PDB entry 6L9J | X-ray diffraction, 2.64 A resolution | chains A and B of the 3 polymer chains in the assembly

# Chain A
Protein: SWI/SNF chromatin-remodeling complex subunit SNF5
Source organism: Saccharomyces cerevisiae (strain ATCC 204508 / S288c)
Reference sequence: P18480 (SNF5_YEAST); residue numbers follow UniProt; this construct covers 454-680
Chain sequence (227 residues; numbered 454 to 680; the number before each row is that of its first residue):
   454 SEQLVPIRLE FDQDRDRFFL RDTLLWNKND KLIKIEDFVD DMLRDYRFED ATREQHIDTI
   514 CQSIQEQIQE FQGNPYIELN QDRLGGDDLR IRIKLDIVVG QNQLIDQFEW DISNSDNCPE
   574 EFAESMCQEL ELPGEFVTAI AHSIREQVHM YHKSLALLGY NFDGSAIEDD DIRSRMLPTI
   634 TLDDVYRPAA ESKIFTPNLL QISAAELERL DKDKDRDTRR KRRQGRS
Disordered / not traced: 500-504, 668-680

# Chain B
Protein: SWI/SNF complex subunit SWI3
Source organism: Saccharomyces cerevisiae (strain ATCC 204508 / S288c)
Reference sequence: P32591 (SWI3_YEAST); residue numbers follow UniProt; this construct covers 212-398
Chain sequence (187 residues; each row starts with the number of its first residue):
   212 DNSIFGDTKS ESKQLGNTSS VANTPSEIPD AHKAEQEDII EKTESVDKKV DSGEERNEQE
   272 REIMNDHSKS ANPKKTTITR VEPETFEIPQ AHEIVIPSYS KWFNLEKIHS IEVQSLPEFF
   332 TNRIPSKTPE VYMRYRNFMV NSYRLNPNEY FSVTTARRNV SGDAAALFRL HKFLTKWGLI
   392 NYQVDSK
Disordered / not traced: 212-301, 396-398
Swiss-Prot annotation at these positions:
  - modified residue: Thr235 (Phosphothreonine)
  - mutagenesis: Asp374 (D374A: Loss of DNA-binding), Lys383 (K383D: Loss of DNA-binding; when associated with D-387), Lys387 (K387D: Loss of DNA-binding; when associated with D-383), Asn392 (N392A: Loss of DNA-binding)

# Interface between chain A and chain B
Contacting residue pairs - 33 pairs, chain A then chain B:
  Ser454(A) - Arg334(B)  hydrogen bond
  Leu457(A) - Asp374(B)
  Asp475(A) - Arg368(B)  salt bridge
  Asp475(A) - Arg369(B)  salt bridge
  Thr476(A) - Arg368(B)  hydrogen bond (backbone-side chain)
  Leu477(A) - Arg368(B)
  Leu478(A) - Asp374(B)
  Leu478(A) - Ala375(B)  hydrogen bond (backbone-backbone)
  Trp479(A) - Ala375(B)  hydrophobic
  Asn480(A) - Asp374(B)
  Asp483(A) - Glu329(B)
  Asp483(A) - Ala376(B)
  Asp483(A) - Arg380(B)  salt bridge
  Leu485(A) - Arg380(B)
  Ile486(A) - Ala376(B)
  Ile486(A) - Phe379(B)  hydrophobic
  Ile486(A) - Arg380(B)
  Asp490(A) - Phe379(B)
  Phe491(A) - Arg368(B)
  Phe491(A) - Ala375(B)  hydrophobic
  Phe491(A) - Phe379(B)  hydrophobic
  Asp494(A) - Tyr361(B)
  Asp494(A) - Val364(B)
  Asp494(A) - Phe379(B)
  Met495(A) - Arg368(B)
  Arg497(A) - Tyr361(B)  hydrogen bond
  Glu573(A) - Ser372(B)
  Glu588(A) - Arg369(B)
  Glu588(A) - Asn370(B)
  Thr591(A) - Arg368(B)
  Thr591(A) - Arg369(B)  hydrogen bond (side chain-backbone)
  Thr591(A) - Asn370(B)
  Thr591(A) - Val371(B)
Also at the interface, not in a pair above, chain A (22 interface residues in all): Arg474, Gly587, Val590
Also at the interface, not in a pair above, chain B (16 interface residues in all): Ile335, Thr365

# In short
22 residues of chain A and 16 residues of chain B are in contact; the contacts include 5 hydrogen bonds and 3
salt bridges. Among the polar pairs are Asp475(A)-Arg368(B), Asp475(A)-Arg369(B) and Asp483(A)-Arg380(B). From
UniProt: 4 mutagenesis sites on chain B.
Here chain A is SWI/SNF chromatin-remodeling complex subunit SNF5 and chain B is SWI/SNF complex subunit SWI3,
both from Saccharomyces cerevisiae (strain ATCC 204508 / S288c). Entry 6L9J (Structure of yeast Snf5 and Swi3
subcomplex) was determined by X-ray diffraction.
